PDB entry 4E6A | X-ray diffraction, 2.09 A resolution | chain A

== Chain A ==
Molecule: Mitogen-activated protein kinase 14
Source organism: Homo sapiens
Notes: EC 2.7.11.24
UniProtKB: Q16539 (MK14_HUMAN); residue numbers follow UniProt; this construct covers 1-360
Sequence (360 residues; each row starts with the number of its first residue):
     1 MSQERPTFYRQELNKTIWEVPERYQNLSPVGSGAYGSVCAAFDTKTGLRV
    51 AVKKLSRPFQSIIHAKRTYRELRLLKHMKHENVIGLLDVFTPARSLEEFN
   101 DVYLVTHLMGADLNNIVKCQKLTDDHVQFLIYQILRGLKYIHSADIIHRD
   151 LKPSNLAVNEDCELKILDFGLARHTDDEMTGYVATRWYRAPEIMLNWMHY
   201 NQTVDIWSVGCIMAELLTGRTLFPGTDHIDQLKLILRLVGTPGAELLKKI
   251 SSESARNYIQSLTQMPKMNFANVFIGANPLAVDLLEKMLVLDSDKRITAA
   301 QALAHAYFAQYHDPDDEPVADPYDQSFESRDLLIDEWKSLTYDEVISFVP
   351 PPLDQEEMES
Unresolved in the structure: 1-3, 14, 31-35, 118-119, 170-185, 352-360
Small-molecule neighbours: 0O9 ((2S)-2-methoxy-3-(octadecyloxy)propyl (1R,2R,3R,4S,6S)-2,3,4-trihydroxy-6-(2-methylpropoxy)cyclohexyl hydrogen (S)-phosphate): Leu195, Asn196, Trp197, Leu232, Pro242, Leu246, Ile250, Ala255, Ile259, Leu291
Swiss-Prot annotation at these positions:
  - motif: Thr180 to Tyr182 (TXY)
  - active site: Asp168 (Proton acceptor)
  - binding site (ATP): Val30 to Val38, Lys53
  - modified residue: Ser2 (N-acetylserine), Thr16 (Phosphothreonine), Lys53 (N6-acetyllysine), Lys152 (N6-acetyllysine), Thr180 (Phosphothreonine), Tyr182 (Phosphotyrosine), Thr263 (Phosphothreonine), Tyr323 (Phosphotyrosine)
  - natural variant: Ala51 (A51V: In a gastric adenocarcinoma sample), Pro322 (P322R: In a lung adenocarcinoma sample)
  - mutagenesis: Ala34 (A34V: Lowered kinase activity), Lys53 (K53R: Loss of kinase activity), Lys54 (K54R: Impairs MAP2K6/MKK6-dependent autophosphorylation), Tyr69 (Y69H: Lowered kinase activity), Asp168 (D168A: Loss of kinase activity), Thr175 (T175A: No effect on either the kinase activity or tyrosine phosphorylation), Asp176 (D176A: Emulation of the active state. Increase in activity; when associated with S-327 or L-327), Asp177 (D177A: Loss of kinase activity), Thr180 (T180E: Loss of kinase activity), Tyr182 (Y182F: Loss of kinase activity), Ala320 (A320T: Lowered kinase activity), Phe327 (F327L: Emulation of the active state. Increase in activity; when associated with A-176; F327S: Emulation of the active state. Increase in activity; when associated with A-176), 1 further mutagenesis entry in UniProt

== Summary ==
Chain A binds compound 0O9. Curated annotation (UniProt) lists active-site residue Asp168, 10 ATP-binding
residues and 13 mutagenesis sites.
Chain A is Mitogen-activated protein kinase 14 (Homo sapiens); the structure, p38a-PIA23 complex, was
determined by X-ray diffraction (same publication as 4E5A, 4E5B, 4E6C and 4E8A).
